Entry 4ZPT (X-ray diffraction, 2.59 A resolution); this record covers chains A and R of the 3 polymer chains in the assembly.

# Chain A
Name: D12 Fab Heavy chain
From: Mus musculus
Notes: antibody fragment or engineered binder
Chain sequence (216 residues; row label = number of the first residue in the row; note: 1 number in that range is skipped by the numbering (no residue carries it; nothing is unmodelled there); a row labelled like 82A-82C holds insertion residues (82A, then the next letters in order)):
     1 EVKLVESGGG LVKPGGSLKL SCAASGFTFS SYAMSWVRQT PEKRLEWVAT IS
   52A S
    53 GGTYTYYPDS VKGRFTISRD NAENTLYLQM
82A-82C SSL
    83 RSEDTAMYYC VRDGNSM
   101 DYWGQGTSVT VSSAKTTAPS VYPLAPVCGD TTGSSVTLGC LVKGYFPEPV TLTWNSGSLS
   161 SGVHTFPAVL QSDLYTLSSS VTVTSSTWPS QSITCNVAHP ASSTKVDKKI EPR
Not modelled in the structure: 129-131
Cystine bridges: Cys22-Cys92, Cys140-Cys195

# Chain R
Name: Spike glycoprotein
From: Human coronavirus EMC (isolate United Kingdom/H123990006/2012)
Notes: fragment: receptor-binging domain
UniProtKB: K9N5Q8 (SPIKE_CVEMC); residues 381-588 here = UniProt positions 381-588
Chain sequence (208 residues; numbered 381 to 588; the number before each row is that of its first residue):
   381 VECDFSPLLS GTPPQVYNFK RLVFTNCNYN LTKLLSLFSV NDFTCSQISP AAIASNCYSS
   441 LILDYFSYPL SMKSDLSVSS AGPISQFNYK QSFSNPTCLI LATVPHNLTT ITKPLKYSYI
   501 NKCSRFLSDD RTEVPQLVNA NQYSPCVSIV PSTVWEDGDY YRKQLSPLEG GGWLVASGST
   561 VAMTEQLQMG FGITVQYGTD TNSVCPKL
UniProt features mapped onto this chain:
  - glycosylation (N-linked (GlcNAc...) asparagine): Asn410, Asn487
Cystine bridges: Cys425-Cys478, Cys437-Cys585, Cys503-Cys526
Glycans and other covalent adducts: N-acetylglucosamine (NAG) linked to Asn410

# Chain A / chain R interface
Contacting residue pairs (20):
  Ser31(A) - Tyr540(R)
  Tyr32(A) - Arg542(R)
  Thr50(A) - Trp535(R)
  Ser52(A) - Glu536(R)  hydrogen bond
  Ser52A(A) - Glu536(R)
  Ser52A(A) - Asp539(R)  hydrogen bond
  Gly53(A) - Glu536(R)  hydrogen bond (backbone-side chain)
  Gly54(A) - Glu536(R)
  Thr55(A) - Glu536(R)  hydrogen bond
  Tyr56(A) - Lys496(R)
  Tyr56(A) - Trp535(R)
  Tyr56(A) - Glu536(R)
  Tyr58(A) - Trp535(R)  hydrophobic
  Gly96(A) - Pro531(R)
  Gly96(A) - Trp535(R)  hydrogen bond (backbone-side chain)
  Asn97(A) - Ser528(R)  hydrogen bond (side chain-backbone)
  Asn97(A) - Ile529(R)
  Asn97(A) - Lys543(R)  hydrogen bond
  Ser98(A) - Lys543(R)
  Asp101(A) - Lys543(R)  salt bridge
Other interface residues (no listed pair), chain A (15 interface residues in all): Ala33
Other interface residues (no listed pair), chain R (11 interface residues in all): Val530
The authors on this interface:
  - epitope / paratope residues, chain R: Trp535(R)

# In short
15 residues of chain A face 11 of chain R across their interface, with 7 hydrogen bonds and 1 salt bridge.
Among the polar pairs are Asp101(A)-Lys543(R), Ser52(A)-Glu536(R) and Ser52A(A)-Asp539(R). N-acetylglucosamine
is covalently linked to Asn410(R). The paper reports the epitope/paratope residue Trp535(R).
Chain A is D12 Fab Heavy chain (Mus musculus) and chain R is Spike glycoprotein (Human coronavirus EMC
(isolate United Kingdom/H123990006/2012)); the structure, Structure of MERS-Coronavirus Spike Receptor-binding
Domain (England1 Strain) in Complex with Vaccine-Elicited Murine Neutralizing Antibody D12 ..., was determined
by X-ray diffraction, deposited together with 4ZPV and 4ZPW.
